6EO2 - chain A; structure by X-ray diffraction, 2.60 A resolution.

[Chain A]
Name: Transcriptional regulatory protein RcsB
Organism: Salmonella enterica subsp. enterica serovar Typhimurium
UniProtKB: P58663 (RCSB_SALTY); residues 1-210 here = UniProt positions 1-210
Amino-acid sequence (210 residues; numbered 1 to 210; the number before each row is that of its first residue):
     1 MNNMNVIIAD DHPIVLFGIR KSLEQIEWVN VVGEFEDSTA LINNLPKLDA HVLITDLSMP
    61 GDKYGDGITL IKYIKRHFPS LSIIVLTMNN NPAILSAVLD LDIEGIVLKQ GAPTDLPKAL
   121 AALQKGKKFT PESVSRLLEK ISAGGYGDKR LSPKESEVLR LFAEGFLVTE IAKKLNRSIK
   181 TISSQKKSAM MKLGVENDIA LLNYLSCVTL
Not modelled in the structure: 209-210
Construct notes: engineered mutation C207 (Ser in P58663)
Cystine bridges: C207 forms a disulfide with the same residue of a neighbouring copy of this chain
Curated features (UniProtKB/Swiss-Prot):
  - DNA-binding region: V168 to K187 (H-T-H motif)
  - modified residue: D56 (4-aspartylphosphate)
What the authors report for this chain:
  - mutagenesis - K154A, K187A: decreased binding to P1flhDC
  - mutagenesis - D56A: abolished catalytic activity
  - mutagenesis - H12A, S58A, E170A: decreased catalytic activity
  - mutagenesis - M88A (5x): increased catalytic activity
  - mutagenesis - H12A, K180A, Q185A: abolished binding to P1flhDC
  - mutagenesis - R160A, K180A, Q185A: decreased signaling
  - mutagenesis - M88A: increased binding to P1flhDC
  - mutagenesis - D56A: decreased signaling in response to capsule
  - mutagenesis - A93D, R160D, K180A, Q185A, L202D: abolished signaling
  - mutagenesis - M88A/S207C, L202F: unchanged signaling

[In short]
The paper reports that A93D, R160D and K180A, among others, abolish signaling; H12A, S58A and E170A reduce
catalytic activity; 15 substitutions were tested in all.
Chain A is Transcriptional regulatory protein RcsB (Salmonella enterica subsp. enterica serovar Typhimurium);
the structure, Conformational dynamism for DNA interaction in Salmonella typhimurium RcsB response regulator.
S207C crossed, was determined by X-ray diffraction together with 5O8Y, 5O8Z and 6EO3 from the same study.
